7V9S - chains A and J of the 26 polymer chains in the assembly; structure by electron microscopy, 11.00 A resolution (very low resolution: no residue pairs are listed; an interface is given only as per-side residue counts).

== Chain A ==
Protein: Histone H3.1
From: Homo sapiens
Reference sequence: P68431 (H31_HUMAN); residues 0-135 here correspond to UniProt positions 1-136 (UniProt number = residue number + 1)
Chain sequence (136 residues; numbered 0 to 135; the number before each row is that of its first residue; numbering starts at 0):
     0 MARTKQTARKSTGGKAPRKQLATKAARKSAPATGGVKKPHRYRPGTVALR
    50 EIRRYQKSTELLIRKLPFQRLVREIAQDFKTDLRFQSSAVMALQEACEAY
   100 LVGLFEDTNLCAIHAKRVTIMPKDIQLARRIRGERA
Not modelled in the structure: 0-35
UniProt features mapped onto this chain:
  - modified residue: Arg-2 (Asymmetric dimethylarginine), Thr-3 (Phosphothreonine), Lys-4 (Allysine), Gln-5 (5-glutamyl dopamine), Thr-6 (Phosphothreonine), Arg-8 (Citrulline), Lys-9 (N6,N6,N6-trimethyllysine), Ser-10 (ADP-ribosylserine), Thr-11 (Phosphothreonine), Lys-14 (N6-(2-hydroxyisobutyryl)lysine), Arg-17 (Asymmetric dimethylarginine), Lys-18 (N6-(2-hydroxyisobutyryl)lysine), Lys-23 (N6-(2-hydroxyisobutyryl)lysine), Arg-26 (Citrulline), Lys-27 (N6,N6,N6-trimethyllysine), Ser-28 (ADP-ribosylserine), Lys-36 (N6,N6,N6-trimethyllysine), Lys-37 (N6-methyllysine), Tyr-41 (Phosphotyrosine), Lys-56 (N6,N6,N6-trimethyllysine) and 8 more in UniProt
  - lipidation: Lys-18 (N6-decanoyllysine)

== Chain J ==
Molecule: 408-nt DNA strand
From: Homo sapiens
Sequence (408 nucleotides; each row starts with the number of its first residue):
     1 CCCTAACCCTAACCCTAACCCTAACCCTAACCCTAACCCTAACCCTAACC
    51 CTAACCCTAACCCTAACCCTAACCCTAACCCTAACCCTAACCCTAACCCT
   101 AACCCTAACCCTAACCCTAACCCTAACCCTAACCCTAACCCTAACCCTAA
   151 CCCTAACCCTAACCCTAACCCTAACCCTAACCCTAACCCTAACCCTAACC
   201 CTAACCCTAACCCTAACCCTAACCCTAACCCTAACCCTAACCCTAACCCT
   251 AACCCTAACCCTAACCCTAACCCTAACCCTAACCCTAACCCTAACCCTAA
   301 CCCTAACCCTAACCCTAACCCTAACCCTAACCCTAACCCTAACCCTAACC
   351 CTAACCCTAACCCTAACCCTAACCCTAACCCTAACCCTAACCCTAACCCT
   401 AACCCTAA
Not modelled in the structure: 394-408

== Interface between chain A and chain J ==
At this resolution (11 A) residue pairs are not listed: 17 residues of chain A and 10 of chain J lie at the interface.

== Summary ==
17 residues of chain A and 10 residues of chain J are in contact.
Chain A is Histone H3.1 and chain J is a 408-nt DNA strand, both from Homo sapiens; the structure, Telomeric
trinucleosome in open state, was determined by electron microscopy, deposited together with 7V90, 7V96, 7V9C,
7V9J, 7V9K and 7VA4.
